Entry 4CW1 (X-ray diffraction, 2.58 A resolution); this record covers chains A and B of the 3 polymer chains in the assembly.

# Chain A
Name: Major histocompatibility complex class I glycoprotein haplotype B14
Source organism: Gallus gallus
Notes: fragment: extracellular domains, residues 24-295
UniProt: A0ZXM3 (A0ZXM3_CHICK); residues 1-272 here correspond to UniProt positions 24-295 (UniProt number = residue number + 23)
Chain sequence (310 residues; row label = number of the first residue in the row):
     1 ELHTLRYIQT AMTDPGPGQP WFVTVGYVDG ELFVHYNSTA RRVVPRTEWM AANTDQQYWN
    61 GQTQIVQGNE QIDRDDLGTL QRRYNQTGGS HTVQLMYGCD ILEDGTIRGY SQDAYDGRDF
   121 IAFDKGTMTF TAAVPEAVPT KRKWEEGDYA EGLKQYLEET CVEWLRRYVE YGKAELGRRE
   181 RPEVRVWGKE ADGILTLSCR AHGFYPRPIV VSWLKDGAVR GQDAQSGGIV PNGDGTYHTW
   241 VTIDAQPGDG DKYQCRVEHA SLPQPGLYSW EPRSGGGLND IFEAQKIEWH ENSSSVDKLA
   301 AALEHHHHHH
Disordered / not traced: 272-310
Construct notes: expression tag (273-310)
Disulfide bonds: Cys99-Cys161, Cys199-Cys255
What the authors report for this chain:
  - specificity-determining residues: Val43, Asn69, Tyr97, Asp113

# Chain B
Name: Beta-2-microglobulin
Source organism: Gallus gallus
UniProt: P21611 (B2MG_CHICK); residues 1-98 here correspond to UniProt positions 22-119 (UniProt number = residue number + 21)
Chain sequence (98 residues; each row starts with the number of its first residue):
     1 DLTPKVQVYS RFPASAGTKN VLNCFAAGFH PPKISITLMK DGVPMEGAQY SDMSFNDDWT
    61 FQRLVHADFT PSSGSTYACK VEHETLKEPQ VYKWDPEF
Disulfide bonds: Cys24-Cys79

# Chain A / chain B interface
Residue-residue contacts (69; chain A residue first):
  Arg6(A) - Asp57(B)  salt bridge
  Ile8(A) - Ser54(B)
  Ile8(A) - Phe55(B)  hydrophobic
  Gln9(A) - Phe55(B)
  Thr10(A) - Met53(B)
  Thr10(A) - Phe55(B)
  Thr10(A) - Phe61(B)
  Met12(A) - Pro32(B)  hydrophobic
  Met12(A) - Met53(B)  hydrophobic
  Asp14(A) - Lys33(B)  salt bridge
  Pro15(A) - Lys33(B)
  Gly16(A) - Lys33(B)
  Gln19(A) - Arg63(B)
  Val25(A) - Asp52(B)
  Val25(A) - Met53(B)
  Tyr27(A) - Ser54(B)  hydrogen bond
  Leu32(A) - Asp52(B)
  His35(A) - Asp52(B)  salt bridge
  Arg46(A) - Asp52(B)  salt bridge
  Thr92(A) - Pro32(B)
  Gln94(A) - His30(B)  hydrogen bond
  Gln94(A) - Phe55(B)
  Gln94(A) - Trp59(B)  hydrogen bond (side chain-backbone)
  Gln94(A) - Phe61(B)
  Leu95(A) - Phe55(B)
  Met96(A) - Phe55(B)
  Met96(A) - Asn56(B)
  Met96(A) - Asp57(B)
  Met96(A) - Trp59(B)  hydrophobic
  Gln112(A) - Trp59(B)
  Asp113(A) - Trp59(B)
  Ala114(A) - Trp59(B)
  Asp116(A) - His30(B)
  Gly117(A) - His30(B)  hydrogen bond (backbone-side chain)
  Gly117(A) - Trp59(B)
  Asp119(A) - Trp59(B)  hydrogen bond
  Glu183(A) - Phe12(B)
  Glu183(A) - Pro13(B)
  Arg185(A) - Pro13(B)
  Arg185(A) - Ala14(B)  hydrogen bond (side chain-backbone)
  Arg185(A) - Ser15(B)
  Arg185(A) - Glu97(B)  hydrogen bond (side chain-backbone)
  Arg185(A) - Phe98(B)
  Trp187(A) - Glu97(B)  hydrogen bond (side chain-backbone)
  Trp187(A) - Phe98(B)  hydrophobic
  Lys189(A) - Asp95(B)  salt bridge
  Arg200(A) - Tyr9(B)
  Arg200(A) - Glu97(B)  salt bridge
  His202(A) - Ser10(B)  hydrogen bond (side chain-backbone)
  His202(A) - Arg11(B)
  His202(A) - Pro13(B)
  Gly203(A) - Arg11(B)
  Gly227(A) - Gln7(B)  hydrogen bond (backbone-side chain)
  Val230(A) - Gln7(B)
  Val230(A) - Tyr9(B)
  Val230(A) - Phe25(B)  hydrophobic
  Pro231(A) - Tyr9(B)  hydrogen bond (backbone-side chain)
  Pro231(A) - Phe25(B)
  Pro231(A) - Leu64(B)
  Asn232(A) - Tyr9(B)
  Asn232(A) - Arg11(B)
  Asn232(A) - Asn23(B)  hydrogen bond
  Asn232(A) - Leu64(B)
  Gly233(A) - Leu64(B)
  Asp234(A) - Arg11(B)  salt bridge
  Thr236(A) - Arg11(B)  hydrogen bond
  His238(A) - Tyr9(B)
  His238(A) - Ser10(B)
  Trp240(A) - Gln7(B)  hydrogen bond
Other interface residues (no listed pair), chain A (42 interface residues in all): Ser90, Ser198
Other interface residues (no listed pair), chain B (31 interface residues in all): Val8, Pro31, His66, Glu84, Pro96

# In short
42 residues of chain A face 31 of chain B across their interface, with 14 hydrogen bonds and 7 salt bridges.
Polar contacts include Arg6(A)-Asp57(B), Asp14(A)-Lys33(B) and His35(A)-Asp52(B). The paper reports
specificity determinants Val43(A), Asn69(A) and Tyr97(A) among others.
Chain A is Major histocompatibility complex class I glycoprotein haplotype B14 and chain B is
Beta-2-microglobulin, both from Gallus gallus; the structure, Complex of a B14 chicken MHC class I molecule
and a 9MER chicken peptide, was determined by X-ray diffraction (same publication as 2YEZ, 4CVX, 4CVZ, 4D0B,
4D0C and 4D0D).
